Entry 1P7Z (X-ray diffraction, 2.21 A resolution); this record covers chains B and D of the 4 polymer chains in the assembly.

Chain B (and D):
Molecule: Catalase HPII
Organism: Escherichia coli
Notes: EC 1.11.1.6; chain D of this document is another copy of the same molecule, construct and numbering; everything in this record applies to it too
UniProtKB: P21179 (CATE_ECOLI); residues 1-753 here = UniProt positions 1-753
Chain sequence (753 residues; each row starts with the number of its first residue):
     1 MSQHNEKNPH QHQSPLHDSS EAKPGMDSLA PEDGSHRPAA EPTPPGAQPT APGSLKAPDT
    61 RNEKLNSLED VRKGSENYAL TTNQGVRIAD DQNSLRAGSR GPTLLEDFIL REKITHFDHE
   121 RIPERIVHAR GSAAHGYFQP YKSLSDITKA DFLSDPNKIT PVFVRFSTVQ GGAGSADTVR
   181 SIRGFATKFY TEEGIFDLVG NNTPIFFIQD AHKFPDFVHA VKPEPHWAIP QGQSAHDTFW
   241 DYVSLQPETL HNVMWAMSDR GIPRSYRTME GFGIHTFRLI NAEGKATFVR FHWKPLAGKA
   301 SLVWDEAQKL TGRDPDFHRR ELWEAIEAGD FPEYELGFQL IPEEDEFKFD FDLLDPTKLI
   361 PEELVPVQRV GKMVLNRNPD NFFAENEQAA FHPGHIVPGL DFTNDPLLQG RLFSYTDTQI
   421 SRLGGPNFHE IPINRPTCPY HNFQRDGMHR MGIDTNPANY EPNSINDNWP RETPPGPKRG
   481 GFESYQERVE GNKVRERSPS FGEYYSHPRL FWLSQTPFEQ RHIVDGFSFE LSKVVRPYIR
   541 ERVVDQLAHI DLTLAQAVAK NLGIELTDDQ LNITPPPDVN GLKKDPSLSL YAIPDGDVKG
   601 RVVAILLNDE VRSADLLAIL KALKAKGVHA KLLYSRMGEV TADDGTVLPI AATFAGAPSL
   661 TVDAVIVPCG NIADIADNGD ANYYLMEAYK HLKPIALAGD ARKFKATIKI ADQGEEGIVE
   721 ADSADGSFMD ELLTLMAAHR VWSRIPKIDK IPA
Disordered / not traced: 1-26
Construct notes: engineered mutation Ser181 (Asp in P21179)
Bound ions: heme Fe near Tyr415 (its only coordinating residue here)
Small-molecule neighbours: heme (HEM): Arg125, Ile126, Val127, His128, Arg165, Ser167, Gly184, Phe185, Ala186, Val199, Gly200, Asn201, Phe206, Ala211, Phe214, Ile274, His275, Ala389, Phe391, Leu407, Gly410, Arg411, Ser414, Tyr415, Thr418, Gln419, Arg422
From the paper describing this entry:
  - mutagenesis - V169F, V169I, D181S: decreased catalytic activity
  - mutagenesis - V169W: abolished expression
  - mutagenesis - R180A, R180K: unchanged catalytic activity
  - catalytic residues: His128 (citing earlier work)

Interface between chain B and chain D:
Contacting residue pairs (277):
  Asp27(B) with Asn468(D), hydrogen bond; Arg471(D)
  Ser28(B) with Asp467(D), hydrogen bond
  Leu29(B) with Pro462(D), hydrophobic; Asn463(D); Ser464(D); Asp467(D), hydrogen bond (backbone-side chain); Asn468(D)
  Ala30(B) with Ser464(D); Asp467(D), hydrogen bond (backbone-side chain)
  His36(B) with Ser464(D); Ile465(D)
  Arg37(B) with Ile465(D); Asn466(D), hydrogen bond; Asp467(D)
  Pro52(B) with Thr455(D)
  Ser54(B) with Thr455(D)
  Leu55(B) with Thr455(D)
  Val71(B) with Met451(D); Gly452(D); Ile453(D), hydrogen bond (backbone-backbone)
  Arg72(B) with Ile453(D)
  Lys73(B) with Tyr440(D), hydrogen bond (side chain-backbone); His441(D); Ile453(D), hydrogen bond (backbone-backbone); Asp454(D); Thr455(D), hydrogen bond (backbone-side chain)
  Gly74(B) with His441(D); Thr455(D)
  Ser75(B) with Asn456(D); Asn466(D), hydrogen bond; Trp469(D); Pro470(D)
  Glu76(B) with Asn466(D); Trp469(D)
  Asn77(B) with Trp469(D)
  Tyr78(B) with His441(D); Trp469(D); Pro470(D); Arg471(D), hydrogen bond (backbone-backbone)
  Ala79(B) with His441(D); Pro470(D); Arg471(D); Thr473(D)
  Leu80(B) with His441(D); Asn442(D); Pro470(D); Arg471(D), hydrogen bond (backbone-backbone); Glu472(D)
  Thr81(B) with Pro439(D); Tyr440(D); His441(D), hydrogen bond (backbone-backbone); Asn442(D), hydrogen bond (backbone-side chain)
  Thr82(B) with Tyr440(D); Asn442(D)
  Asn83(B) with His429(D); Pro436(D); Tyr440(D); Asn442(D), hydrogen bond; Gln444(D), hydrogen bond
  Gln84(B) with Gly194(D); Ile195(D), hydrogen bond (backbone-backbone); His395(D), hydrogen bond; Pro436(D)
  Gly85(B) with Glu193(D); Gly194(D); Cys438(D); Pro439(D)
  Val86(B) with Glu193(D); Ile396(D)
  Arg87(B) with Thr473(D); Arg479(D), hydrogen bond (side chain-backbone); Gly481(D); Phe482(D), hydrogen bond (backbone-backbone)
  Ile88(B) with Glu472(D); Thr473(D), hydrogen bond (backbone-backbone)
  Ala89(B) with Glu472(D); Thr473(D); Pro475(D); Gly481(D); Phe482(D)
  Asp90(B) with Glu472(D)
  Asp91(B) with Glu461(D); Glu472(D), hydrogen bond (backbone-side chain)
  Gln92(B) with Glu461(D), hydrogen bond; Glu472(D), hydrogen bond
  Leu95(B) with Ser484(D)
  Ala97(B) with Val489(D), hydrophobic
  Leu105(B) with Gln409(D); Phe413(D), hydrophobic
  Glu106(B) with Phe402(D); Gln409(D), hydrogen bond; Leu412(D)
  Phe108(B) with Gly394(D); Phe402(D), hydrophobic; Phe482(D), hydrophobic
  Arg111(B) with Leu412(D), hydrogen bond (side chain-backbone); Phe413(D); Thr416(D)
  Glu112(B) with Gln444(D), hydrogen bond
  Thr115(B) with Thr416(D); Ile420(D)
  His116(B) with Pro426(D); Asn427(D), hydrogen bond; Gln444(D); Arg445(D), hydrogen bond (side chain-backbone); Asp446(D); Arg450(D)
  His119(B) with Ile420(D); Pro426(D); Gly447(D)
  Glu120(B) with Arg445(D); Asp446(D); Gly447(D), hydrogen bond (backbone-backbone)
  Arg121(B) with Asp446(D), salt bridge
  Ile122(B) with Met448(D), hydrophobic
  Glu193(B) with Gly85(D); Val86(D)
  Gly194(B) with Gln84(D); Gly85(D)
  Ile195(B) with Gln84(D), hydrogen bond (backbone-backbone)
  Asp380(B) with Ile453(D); Asp454(D)
  Asn381(B) with Asp454(D)
  Phe383(B) with Asp446(D); Gly447(D); Arg450(D)
  Ala384(B) with Ile453(D), hydrophobic
  Glu385(B) with Ile453(D)
  Gln388(B) with His449(D); Arg450(D), hydrogen bond (side chain-backbone)
  Gly394(B) with Phe108(D)
  His395(B) with Gln84(D), hydrogen bond
  Ile396(B) with Val86(D)
  Phe402(B) with Glu106(D); Phe108(D), hydrophobic
  Gln409(B) with Leu105(D); Glu106(D), hydrogen bond
  Leu412(B) with Glu106(D); Arg111(D), hydrogen bond (backbone-side chain)
  Phe413(B) with Leu105(D), hydrophobic; Arg111(D)
  Thr416(B) with Arg111(D); Thr115(D)
  Ile420(B) with Thr115(D); His119(D)
  Ser421(B) with Met448(D)
  Arg422(B) with Met448(D)
  Leu423(B) with Met448(D); His449(D)
  Gly424(B) with Met448(D), hydrogen bond (backbone-side chain); His449(D), hydrogen bond (backbone-side chain)
  Pro426(B) with His116(D); His119(D)
  Asn427(B) with His116(D), hydrogen bond
  His429(B) with Asn83(D); Gln84(D)
  Glu430(B) with Met451(D)
  Pro432(B) with Met451(D)
  Pro436(B) with Asn83(D); Gln84(D)
  Cys438(B) with Gly85(D)
  Pro439(B) with Gly85(D)
  Tyr440(B) with Lys73(D); Thr81(D); Thr82(D); Asn83(D)
  His441(B) with Gly74(D); Tyr78(D); Ala79(D); Leu80(D); Thr81(D), hydrogen bond (backbone-backbone)
  Asn442(B) with Leu80(D); Thr81(D), hydrogen bond (side chain-backbone); Thr82(D); Asn83(D), hydrogen bond
  Phe443(B) with Leu80(D), hydrophobic
  Gln444(B) with Asn83(D), hydrogen bond; Glu112(D), hydrogen bond; His116(D)
  Arg445(B) with His116(D), hydrogen bond (backbone-side chain); Glu120(D)
  Asp446(B) with His116(D); Glu120(D); Phe383(D)
  Gly447(B) with His119(D); Glu120(D), hydrogen bond (backbone-backbone); Phe383(D); Gln388(D)
  Met448(B) with Ile122(D), hydrophobic; Arg422(D); Leu423(D); Gly424(D), hydrogen bond (side chain-backbone); His449(D)
  His449(B) with Gln388(D), hydrogen bond (backbone-side chain); Asn427(D); Ile431(D); His449(D), hydrogen bond
  Arg450(B) with Lys73(D); His116(D); Phe383(D); Gln388(D), hydrogen bond (backbone-side chain)
  Met451(B) with Val71(D); Glu430(D); Pro432(D); Met451(D), hydrophobic
  Gly452(B) with Val71(D); Lys73(D)
  Ile453(B) with Val71(D), hydrogen bond (backbone-backbone); Arg72(D); Lys73(D), hydrogen bond (backbone-backbone); Asp380(D); Glu385(D)
  Asp454(B) with Lys73(D), salt bridge; Asp380(D); Asn381(D)
  Thr455(B) with Pro52(D); Ser54(D); Leu55(D); Lys73(D), hydrogen bond (side chain-backbone); Gly74(D); Asp380(D)
  Asn456(B) with Ser75(D)
  Pro457(B) with Arg37(D); Leu55(D), hydrophobic
  Glu461(B) with Asp91(D); Gln92(D), hydrogen bond
  Pro462(B) with Leu29(D), hydrophobic
  Asn463(B) with Leu29(D)
  Ser464(B) with Leu29(D); Ala30(D); His36(D)
  Ile465(B) with His36(D); Arg37(D)
  Asn466(B) with Arg37(D), hydrogen bond; Ser75(D), hydrogen bond; Glu76(D)
  Asp467(B) with Ser28(D); Leu29(D), hydrogen bond (side chain-backbone); Ala30(D), hydrogen bond (side chain-backbone)
  Asn468(B) with Asp27(D); Leu29(D)
  Trp469(B) with Ser75(D); Glu76(D); Asn77(D); Tyr78(D)
  Pro470(B) with Ser75(D); Tyr78(D); Ala79(D); Leu80(D)
  Arg471(B) with Asp27(D); Ser28(D), hydrogen bond; Tyr78(D), hydrogen bond (backbone-backbone); Ala79(D); Leu80(D), hydrogen bond (backbone-backbone)
  Glu472(B) with Leu80(D); Ile88(D); Ala89(D); Asp90(D); Asp91(D), hydrogen bond (side chain-backbone); Gln92(D), hydrogen bond
  Thr473(B) with Ala79(D); Arg87(D); Ile88(D), hydrogen bond (backbone-backbone); Ala89(D)
  Pro475(B) with Ala89(D)
  Arg479(B) with Arg87(D), hydrogen bond (backbone-side chain)
  Gly480(B) with Arg87(D)
  Gly481(B) with Arg87(D); Ile88(D); Ala89(D)
  Phe482(B) with Val86(D), hydrophobic; Arg87(D), hydrogen bond (backbone-backbone); Ala89(D)
  Ser484(B) with Leu95(D)
  Val489(B) with Ala97(D), hydrophobic
  Lys493(B) with Pro102(D)
Also at the interface, not in a pair above, chain B (125 interface residues in all): Leu68, Pro102, Ile109, Lys113, Pro123, Val397, Pro398, Asp401, Asn404, Gly410, Phe428, Ile431
Also at the interface, not in a pair above, chain D (126 interface residues in all): Leu68, Ile109, Lys113, Arg121, Pro123, Ala384, Val397, Pro398, Asp401, Asn404, Gly410, Ser421, Phe428, Asn434, Phe443, Pro457, Gly480, Lys493

Overview:
125 residues of chain B and 126 residues of chain D are in contact; the contacts include 65 hydrogen bonds and
2 salt bridges. Polar pairs include Arg121(B)-Asp446(D), Asp454(B)-Lys73(D) and Asp27(B)-Asn468(D). The paper
reports the catalytic residue His128(B); V169F, V169I and D181S of chain B reduce catalytic activity; 6
substitutions were tested in all.
Chain B and chain D are both Catalase HPII (Escherichia coli); the structure, Crystal structure of the D181S
variant of catalase HPII from E. coli, was determined by X-ray diffraction, deposited together with 1P7Y,
1P80, 1P81 and 1QWS.
